PDB entry 5Z3G | electron microscopy, 3.65 A resolution | chains A and G of the 35 polymer chains in the assembly

Chain A:
Molecule: 25S rRNA
From: Saccharomyces cerevisiae
Sequence (3396 nucleotides; row label = number of the first residue in the row):
     1 GUUUGACCUC AAAUCAGGUA GGAGUACCCG CUGAACUUAA GCAUAUCAAU AAGCGGAGGA
    61 AAAGAAACCA ACCGGGAUUG CCUUAGUAAC GGCGAGUGAA GCGGCAAAAG CUCAAAUUUG
   121 AAAUCUGGUA CCUUCGGUGC CCGAGUUGUA AUUUGGAGAG GGCAACUUUG GGGCCGUUCC
   181 UUGUCUAUGU UCCUUGGAAC AGGACGUCAU AGAGGGUGAG AAUCCCGUGU GGCGAGGAGU
   241 GCGGUUCUUU GUAAAGUGCC UUCGAAGAGU CGAGUUGUUU GGGAAUGCAG CUCUAAGUGG
   301 GUGGUAAAUU CCAUCUAAAG CUAAAUAUUG GCGAGAGACC GAUAGCGAAC AAGUACAGUG
   361 AUGGAAAGAU GAAAAGAACU UUGAAAAGAG AGUGAAAAAG UACGUGAAAU UGUUGAAAGG
   421 GAAGGGCAUU UGAUCAGACA UGGUGUUUUG UGCCCUCUGC UCCUUGUGGG UAGGGGAAUC
   481 UCGCAUUUCA CUGGGCCAGC AUCAGUUUUG GUGGCAGGAU AAAUCCAUAG GAAUGUAGCU
   541 UGCCUCGGUA AGUAUUAUAG CCUGUGGGAA UACUGCCAGC UGGGACUGAG GACUGCGACG
   601 UAAGUCAAGG AUGCUGGCAU AAUGGUUAUA UGCCGCCCGU CUUGAAACAC GGACCAAGGA
   661 GUCUAACGUC UAUGCGAGUG UUUGGGUGUA AAACCCAUAC GCGUAAUGAA AGUGAACGUA
   721 GGUUGGGGCC UCGCAAGAGG UGCACAAUCG ACCGAUCCUG AUGUCUUCGG AUGGAUUUGA
   781 GUAAGAGCAU AGCUGUUGGG ACCCGAAAGA UGGUGAACUA UGCCUGAAUA GGGUGAAGCC
   841 AGAGGAAACU CUGGUGGAGG CUCGUAGCGG UUCUGACGUG CAAAUCGAUC GUCGAAUUUG
   901 GGUAUAGGGG CGAAAGACUA AUCGAACCAU CUAGUAGCUG GUUCCUGCCG AAGUUUCCCU
   961 CAGGAUAGCA GAAGCUCGUA UCAGUUUUAU GAGGUAAAGC GAAUGAUUAG AGGUUCCGGG
  1021 GUCGAAAUGA CCUUGACCUA UUCUCAAACU UUAAAUAUGU AAGAAGUCCU UGUUACUUAA
  1081 UUGAACGUGG ACAUUUGAAU GAAGAGCUUU UAGUGGGCCA UUUUUGGUAA GCAGAACUGG
  1141 CGAUGCGGGA UGAACCGAAC GUAGAGUUAA GGUGCCGGAA UACACGCUCA UCAGACACCA
  1201 CAAAAGGUGU UAGUUCAUCU AGACAGCCGG ACGGUGGCCA UGGAAGUCGG AAUCCGCUAA
  1261 GGAGUGUGUA ACAACUCACC GGCCGAAUGA ACUAGCCCUG AAAAUGGAUG GCGCUCAAGC
  1321 GUGUUACCUA UACUCUACCG UCAGGGUUGA UAUGAUGCCC UGACGAGUAG GCAGGCGUGG
  1381 AGGUCAGUGA CGAAGCCUAG ACCGUAAGGU CGGGUCGAAC GGCCUCUAGU GCAGAUCUUG
  1441 GUGGUAGUAG CAAAUAUUCA AAUGAGAACU UUGAAGACUG AAGUGGGGAA AGGUUCCACG
  1501 UCAACAGCAG UUGGACGUGG GUUAGUCGAU CCUAAGAGAU GGGGAAGCUC CGUUUCAAAG
  1561 GCCUGAUUUU AUGCAGGCCA CCAUCGAAAG GGAAUCCGGU UAAGAUUCCG GAACCUGGAU
  1621 AUGGAUUCUU CACGGUAACG UAACUGAAUG UGGAGACGUC GGCGCGAGCC CUGGGAGGAG
  1681 UUAUCUUUUC UUCUUAACAG CUUAUCACCC CGGAAUUGGU UUAUCCGGAG AUGGGGUCUU
  1741 AUGGCUGGAA GAGGCCAGCA CCUUUGCUGG CUCCGGUGCG CUUGUGACGG CCCGUGAAAA
  1801 UCCACAGGAA GGAAUAGUUU UCAUGCCAGG UCGUACUGAU AACCGCAGCA GGUCUCCAAG
  1861 GUGAACAGCC UCUAGUUGAU AGAAUAAUGU AGAUAAGGGA AGUCGGCAAA AUAGAUCCGU
  1921 AACUUCGGGA UAAGGAUUGG CUCUAAGGGU CGGGUAGUGA GGGCCUUGGU CAGACGCAGC
  1981 GGGCGUGCUU GUGGACUGCU UGGUGGGGCU UGCUCUGCUA GGCGGACUAC UUGCGUGCCU
  2041 UGUUGUAGAC GGCCUUGGUA GGUCUCUUGU AGACCGUCGC UUGCUACAAU UAACGAUCAA
  2101 CUUAGAACUG GUACGGACAA GGGGAAUCUG ACUGUCUAAU UAAAACAUAG CAUUGCGAUG
  2161 GUCAGAAAGU GAUGUUGACG CAAUGUGAUU UCUGCCCAGU GCUCUGAAUG UCAAAGUGAA
  2221 GAAAUUCAAC CAAGCGCGGG UAAACGGCGG GAGUAACUAU GACUCUCUUA AGGUAGCCAA
  2281 AUGCCUCGUC AUCUAAUUAG UGACGCGCAU GAAUGGAUUA ACGAGAUUCC CACUGUCCCU
  2341 AUCUACUAUC UAGCGAAACC ACAGCCAAGG GAACGGGCUU GGCAGAAUCA GCGGGGAAAG
  2401 AAGACCCUGU UGAGCUUGAC UCUAGUUUGA CAUUGUGAAG AGACAUAGAG GGUGUAGAAU
  2461 AAGUGGGAGC UUCGGCGCCA GUGAAAUACC ACUACCUUUA UAGUUUCUUU ACUUAUUCAA
  2521 UGAAGCGGAG CUGGAAUUCA UUUUCCACGU UCUAGCAUUC AAGGUCCCAU UCGGGGCUGA
  2581 UCCGGGUUGA AGACAUUGUC AGGUGGGGAG UUUGGCUGGG GCGGCACAUC UGUUAAACGA
  2641 UAACGCAGAU GUCCUAAGGG GGGCUCAUGG AGAACAGAAA UCUCCAGUAG AACAAAAGGG
  2701 UAAAAGCCCC CUUGAUUUUG AUUUUCAGUG UGAAUACAAA CCAUGAAAGU GUGGCCUAUC
  2761 GAUCCUUUAG UCCCUCGGAA UUUGAGGCUA GAGGUGCCAG AAAAGUUACC ACAGGGAUAA
  2821 CUGGCUUGUG GCAGUCAAGC GUUCAUAGCG ACAUUGCUUU UUGAUUCUUC GAUGUCGGCU
  2881 CUUCCUAUCA UACCGAAGCA GAAUUCGGUA AGCGUUGGAU UGUUCACCCA CUAAUAGGGA
  2941 ACGUGAGCUG GGUUUAGACC GUCGUGAGAC AGGUUAGUUU UACCCUACUG AUGAAUGUUA
  3001 CCGCAAUAGU AAUUGAACUU AGUACGAGAG GAACAGUUCA UUCGGAUAAU UGGUUUUUGC
  3061 GGCUGUCUGA UCAGGCAUUG CCGCGAAGCU ACCAUCCGCU GGAUUAUGGC UGAACGCCUC
  3121 UAAGUCAGAA UCCAUGCUAG AACGCGGUGA UUUCUUUGCU CCACACAAUA UAGAUGGAUA
  3181 CGAAUAAGGC GUCCUUGUGG CGUCGCUGAA CCAUAGCAGG CUAGCAACGG UGCACUUGGC
  3241 GGAAAGGCCU UGGGUGCUUG CUGGCGAAUU GCAAUGUCAU UUUGCGUGGG GAUAAAUCAU
  3301 UUGUAUACGA CUUAGAUGUA CAACGGGGUA UUGUAAGCAG UAGAGUAGCC UUGUUGUUAC
  3361 GAUCUGCUGA GAUUAAGCCU UUGUUGUCUG AUUUGU
Unresolved in the structure: 305-310, 478-481, 706-719, 759-772, 816-925, 992-1058, 1064-1096, 1128-1132, 1191-1200, 1220-1287, 1301-1309, 1452-1879, 1884-2348, 2371-2377, 2383-2996, 3152-3157, 3169-3171, 3280-3283, 3339-3365, 3396

Chain G:
Protein: 60S ribosomal protein L4-A
From: Saccharomyces cerevisiae S288c
UniProtKB: P10664 (RL4A_YEAST); residues 1-362 here = UniProt positions 1-362
Amino-acid sequence (362 residues; each row starts with the number of its first residue):
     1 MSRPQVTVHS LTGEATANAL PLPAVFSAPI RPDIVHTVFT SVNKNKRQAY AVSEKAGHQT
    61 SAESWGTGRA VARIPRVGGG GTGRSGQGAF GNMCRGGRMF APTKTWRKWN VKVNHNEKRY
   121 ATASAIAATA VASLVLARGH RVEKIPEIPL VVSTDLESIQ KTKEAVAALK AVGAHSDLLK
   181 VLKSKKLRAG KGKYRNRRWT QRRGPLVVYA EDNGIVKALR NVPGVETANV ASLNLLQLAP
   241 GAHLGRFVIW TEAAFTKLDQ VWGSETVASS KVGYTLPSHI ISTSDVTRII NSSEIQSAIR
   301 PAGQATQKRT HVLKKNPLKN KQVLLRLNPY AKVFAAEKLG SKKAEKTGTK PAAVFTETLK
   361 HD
Unresolved in the structure: 1
Curated features (UniProtKB/Swiss-Prot):
  - modified residue: Ser2 (N-acetylserine), Arg95 (Omega-N-methylarginine)

How chain A and chain G interact:
Pairs across the interface (242):
  G203(A) - Lys183(G)  salt bridge to the phosphate
  C208(A) - Lys163(G)  salt bridge to the phosphate
  A209(A) - Lys161(G)  salt bridge to the phosphate
  A209(A) - Thr162(G)  base contact
  A209(A) - Lys163(G)  phosphate contact
  A209(A) - Asn221(G)  hydrogen bond to the base
  U210(A) - Gln160(G)  phosphate contact
  U210(A) - Lys161(G)  phosphate contact
  U210(A) - Thr162(G)  hydrogen bond to the phosphate
  U210(A) - Lys217(G)  hydrogen bond to the base
  U210(A) - Arg220(G)  hydrogen bond to the phosphate
  A211(A) - Arg220(G)  salt bridge to the phosphate
  A211(A) - Asn221(G)  phosphate contact
  G212(A) - Asn221(G)  hydrogen bond to the sugar
  G212(A) - Pro223(G)  base contact
  A221(A) - Trp199(G)  phosphate contact
  A336(A) - Gln48(G)  hydrogen bond to the sugar
  G337(A) - Gln48(G)  sugar contact
  G337(A) - Ala49(G)  hydrogen bond to the base
  G337(A) - Tyr50(G)  base contact
  G337(A) - Asn196(G)  hydrogen bond to the phosphate
  A338(A) - Asn43(G)  base contact
  A338(A) - Lys46(G)  phosphate contact
  A338(A) - Arg47(G)  phosphate contact
  A338(A) - Gln48(G)  hydrogen bond to the phosphate
  A338(A) - Arg197(G)  sugar contact
  C339(A) - Tyr50(G)  sugar contact
  C339(A) - Arg195(G)  salt bridge to the phosphate
  C339(A) - Arg197(G)  salt bridge to the phosphate
  C340(A) - Arg195(G)  salt bridge to the phosphate
  G341(A) - Lys191(G)  salt bridge to the phosphate
  G341(A) - Tyr194(G)  base contact
  G341(A) - Arg195(G)  hydrogen bond to the base
  U343(A) - Arg95(G)  hydrogen bond to the sugar
  A344(A) - Gly96(G)  hydrogen bond to the phosphate
  G345(A) - Val52(G)  phosphate contact
  C346(A) - Val52(G)  phosphate contact
  C346(A) - Ser53(G)  hydrogen bond to the phosphate
  C346(A) - Lys55(G)  hydrogen bond to the sugar
  C346(A) - Ala56(G)  phosphate contact
  C346(A) - Gln59(G)  phosphate contact
  G347(A) - Ala56(G)  phosphate contact
  G347(A) - Gly57(G)  hydrogen bond to the phosphate
  G347(A) - Gln59(G)  hydrogen bond to the base
  A355(A) - Thr82(G)  hydrogen bond to the base
  C356(A) - Gly81(G)  hydrogen bond to the sugar
  A357(A) - Gly80(G)  sugar contact
  A357(A) - Gly81(G)  sugar contact
  G363(A) - Ser61(G)  phosphate contact
  G363(A) - Gly80(G)  base contact
  G364(A) - Gln59(G)  phosphate contact
  G364(A) - Thr60(G)  phosphate contact
  G364(A) - Ser61(G)  hydrogen bond to the phosphate
  G364(A) - Thr82(G)  sugar contact
  G364(A) - Arg84(G)  phosphate contact
  A365(A) - Thr82(G)  sugar contact
  A365(A) - Arg84(G)  salt bridge to the phosphate
  A366(A) - Arg95(G)  salt bridge to the phosphate
  A367(A) - Arg95(G)  salt bridge to the phosphate
  A504(A) - Lys315(G)  sugar contact
  G505(A) - Lys314(G)  phosphate contact
  G505(A) - Lys315(G)  phosphate contact
  G505(A) - Asn320(G)  hydrogen bond to the phosphate
  U506(A) - Asn316(G)  phosphate contact
  U506(A) - Lys319(G)  phosphate contact
  G514(A) - Ser341(G)  hydrogen bond to the base
  C515(A) - Ser341(G)  hydrogen bond to the sugar
  C515(A) - Lys342(G)  hydrogen bond to the sugar
  C515(A) - Lys343(G)  phosphate contact
  A516(A) - Lys342(G)  sugar contact
  A516(A) - Lys343(G)  phosphate contact
  A516(A) - Ala344(G)  hydrogen bond to the phosphate
  A519(A) - Leu359(G)  sugar contact
  A519(A) - Lys360(G)  hydrogen bond to the base
  U520(A) - Thr347(G)  base contact
  U520(A) - Thr349(G)  base contact
  C577(A) - Ser341(G)  base contact
  A578(A) - Leu324(G)  sugar contact
  A578(A) - Asn328(G)  base contact
  A578(A) - Ala331(G)  hydrogen bond to the sugar
  A578(A) - Phe334(G)  stacking on the base
  A578(A) - Ala335(G)  phosphate contact
  G579(A) - Ala335(G)  phosphate contact
  G590(A) - Arg309(G)  hydrogen bond to the sugar
  C593(A) - Gln304(G)  base contact
  U594(A) - Gln304(G)  hydrogen bond to the base
  U594(A) - Lys308(G)  base contact
  G595(A) - Lys308(G)  sugar contact
  C596(A) - Arg326(G)  hydrogen bond to the base
  G597(A) - Gln322(G)  base contact
  A598(A) - Leu325(G)  sugar contact
  C599(A) - Lys332(G)  salt bridge to the phosphate
  A607(A) - Gln322(G)  sugar contact
  A608(A) - Lys315(G)  salt bridge to the phosphate
  A608(A) - Asn320(G)  phosphate contact
  A608(A) - Gln322(G)  sugar contact
  A608(A) - Arg326(G)  hydrogen bond to the phosphate
  G609(A) - Lys308(G)  base contact
  G609(A) - Arg309(G)  base contact
  G609(A) - Val312(G)  sugar contact
  G609(A) - Lys315(G)  salt bridge to the phosphate
  G609(A) - Arg326(G)  salt bridge to the phosphate
  G610(A) - Arg309(G)  hydrogen bond to the base
  G610(A) - Val312(G)  hydrogen bond to the base
  G610(A) - Leu313(G)  sugar contact
  G658(A) - Met93(G)  hydrogen bond to the base
  G659(A) - Asn92(G)  sugar contact
  A660(A) - Asn92(G)  hydrogen bond to the sugar
  A660(A) - Phe100(G)  phosphate contact
  U662(A) - Ala101(G)  base contact
  C663(A) - Arg107(G)  phosphate contact
  U664(A) - Trp106(G)  sugar contact
  U664(A) - Arg107(G)  sugar contact
  U664(A) - Lys108(G)  hydrogen bond to the phosphate
  U673(A) - Arg31(G)  phosphate contact
  U673(A) - Ile34(G)  sugar contact
  G674(A) - Arg31(G)  salt bridge to the phosphate
  G674(A) - Ile34(G)  sugar contact
  G674(A) - Asn116(G)  sugar contact
  G674(A) - Glu117(G)  sugar contact
  G674(A) - Tyr120(G)  phosphate contact
  C675(A) - Tyr120(G)  phosphate contact
  G680(A) - Lys112(G)  hydrogen bond to the phosphate
  G680(A) - Asn114(G)  sugar contact
  U681(A) - Lys112(G)  salt bridge to the phosphate
  U681(A) - Val113(G)  phosphate contact
  U681(A) - Asn114(G)  phosphate contact
  U681(A) - His115(G)  stacking on the base
  U681(A) - Lys118(G)  hydrogen bond to the base
  U682(A) - Lys112(G)  base contact
  U682(A) - Lys118(G)  base contact
  U689(A) - Tyr209(G)  hydrogen bond to the base
  U689(A) - Thr227(G)  hydrogen bond to the base
  U689(A) - Ala228(G)  base contact
  U689(A) - Asn229(G)  base contact
  A691(A) - Lys46(G)  salt bridge to the phosphate
  A691(A) - Gln48(G)  base contact
  A692(A) - Asn45(G)  sugar contact
  A692(A) - Lys46(G)  sugar contact
  A693(A) - Asn45(G)  hydrogen bond to the phosphate
  A693(A) - Asn234(G)  hydrogen bond to the sugar
  A693(A) - Leu235(G)  sugar contact
  C694(A) - Lys118(G)  salt bridge to the phosphate
  C694(A) - Ala231(G)  hydrogen bond to the sugar
  C694(A) - Ser232(G)  sugar contact
  C695(A) - His115(G)  salt bridge to the phosphate
  C695(A) - Arg119(G)  salt bridge to the phosphate
  C695(A) - Lys271(G)  phosphate contact
  C696(A) - His115(G)  phosphate contact
  C696(A) - Arg119(G)  salt bridge to the phosphate
  C696(A) - Lys271(G)  phosphate contact
  C696(A) - Val272(G)  hydrogen bond to the phosphate
  A789(A) - Asn114(G)  hydrogen bond to the sugar
  U790(A) - Lys112(G)  hydrogen bond to the sugar
  G800(A) - Ala101(G)  base contact
  G800(A) - Lys104(G)  base contact
  C802(A) - Phe100(G)  phosphate contact
  C803(A) - Asn92(G)  hydrogen bond to the sugar
  C803(A) - Met93(G)  sugar contact
  C803(A) - Phe100(G)  sugar contact
  C804(A) - Ile74(G)  sugar contact
  C804(A) - Met93(G)  sugar contact
  C804(A) - Arg98(G)  salt bridge to the phosphate
  G805(A) - Arg73(G)  sugar contact
  G805(A) - Pro75(G)  phosphate contact
  A929(A) - Ser61(G)  hydrogen bond to the phosphate
  A933(A) - His58(G)  salt bridge to the phosphate
  A933(A) - Arg98(G)  hydrogen bond to the base
  A933(A) - Pro102(G)  base contact
  G1346(A) - Arg300(G)  phosphate contact
  G1346(A) - Ala305(G)  hydrogen bond to the base
  G1346(A) - Gln307(G)  hydrogen bond to the sugar
  U1347(A) - Arg300(G)  salt bridge to the phosphate
  U1347(A) - Ala302(G)  phosphate contact
  U1347(A) - Gly303(G)  hydrogen bond to the phosphate
  U1347(A) - Ala305(G)  sugar contact
  U1348(A) - Ile290(G)  base contact
  U1348(A) - Asn291(G)  hydrogen bond to the sugar
  G1349(A) - Asn291(G)  base contact
  G1349(A) - Ser292(G)  base contact
  G1349(A) - Ser293(G)  hydrogen bond to the base
  G1349(A) - Gln296(G)  base contact
  A1350(A) - Asn291(G)  hydrogen bond to the phosphate
  C1359(A) - Thr306(G)  sugar contact
  C1359(A) - Gln307(G)  sugar contact
  U1361(A) - Arg309(G)  salt bridge to the phosphate
  G1380(A) - Gly190(G)  phosphate contact
  G1380(A) - Lys191(G)  hydrogen bond to the phosphate
  G1380(A) - Gly192(G)  phosphate contact
  G1380(A) - Arg197(G)  sugar contact
  A1381(A) - Arg188(G)  salt bridge to the phosphate
  A1381(A) - Gly192(G)  phosphate contact
  A1381(A) - Arg197(G)  salt bridge to the phosphate
  G1382(A) - Phe39(G)  sugar contact
  G1382(A) - Arg188(G)  salt bridge to the phosphate
  G1382(A) - Gly241(G)  base contact
  G1382(A) - His243(G)  base contact
  G1383(A) - Arg138(G)  hydrogen bond to the phosphate
  G1383(A) - Arg203(G)  salt bridge to the phosphate
  G1383(A) - Pro240(G)  hydrogen bond to the sugar
  G1383(A) - His243(G)  hydrogen bond to the sugar
  U1384(A) - Arg138(G)  salt bridge to the phosphate
  U1384(A) - Arg202(G)  salt bridge to the phosphate
  U1384(A) - Arg203(G)  phosphate contact
  C1385(A) - Arg141(G)  salt bridge to the phosphate
  C1385(A) - Arg202(G)  salt bridge to the phosphate
  A1386(A) - Arg141(G)  hydrogen bond to the sugar
  A1386(A) - Leu179(G)  base contact
  A1386(A) - Lys180(G)  base contact
  A1386(A) - Ser184(G)  sugar contact
  U1388(A) - Lys186(G)  base contact
  G1389(A) - Lys186(G)  hydrogen bond to the base
  A1419(A) - Leu187(G)  base contact
  A1419(A) - Lys193(G)  sugar contact
  C1420(A) - Leu187(G)  hydrogen bond to the base
  C1420(A) - Arg188(G)  phosphate contact
  C1420(A) - Ala189(G)  phosphate contact
  C1420(A) - Gly190(G)  phosphate contact
  C1420(A) - Lys193(G)  salt bridge to the phosphate
  G1421(A) - Ala189(G)  phosphate contact
  C1424(A) - His243(G)  hydrogen bond to the base
  U1425(A) - His36(G)  hydrogen bond to the sugar
  C1426(A) - Thr40(G)  sugar contact
  U1427(A) - Lys44(G)  salt bridge to the phosphate
  G1429(A) - Tyr50(G)  hydrogen bond to the phosphate
  G1429(A) - Met99(G)  hydrogen bond to the base
  G1429(A) - Arg107(G)  salt bridge to the phosphate
  A1435(A) - Met93(G)  base contact
  U1436(A) - Ala70(G)  base contact
  U1436(A) - Val71(G)  hydrogen bond to the base
  C1437(A) - Ala72(G)  phosphate contact
  C1437(A) - Met93(G)  sugar contact
  U1438(A) - Ala72(G)  phosphate contact
  U1438(A) - Ile74(G)  sugar contact
  U1438(A) - Arg76(G)  salt bridge to the phosphate
  U1438(A) - Gly88(G)  phosphate contact
  U1438(A) - Met93(G)  sugar contact
  U1438(A) - Arg95(G)  hydrogen bond to the sugar
  U1439(A) - Gln87(G)  hydrogen bond to the phosphate
  U1439(A) - Gly88(G)  phosphate contact
  U1439(A) - Arg95(G)  sugar contact
  G1440(A) - Gln87(G)  phosphate contact
Also at the interface, not in a pair above, chain A (124 interface residues in all): U207, A213, G214, G220, G229, G513, G517, C576, A665, A791, A806, C928, U930, G1345, C1360, G1387, A1428
Also at the interface, not in a pair above, chain G (165 interface residues in all): Asp33, Val42, Glu63, Ser64, Gly78, Gly83, Phe90, Gly91, Cys94, Gly97, Thr103, Val111, Gly139, Ser176, Gln201, Val216, Ala218, Val222, Leu233, Leu236, Thr287, Pro301, Thr310, Tyr330, Lys338, Gly340, Lys346, Phe355

Summary:
124 residues of chain A and 165 residues of chain G are in contact, with 68 hydrogen bonds, 38 salt bridges
and 2 aromatic stacking contacts. Among the polar pairs are A209(A)-Asn221(G), U210(A)-Lys217(G) and
G337(A)-Ala49(G).
Chain A is 25S rRNA (Saccharomyces cerevisiae) and chain G is 60S ribosomal protein L4-A (Saccharomyces
cerevisiae S288c); the structure, Cryo-EM structure of a nucleolar pre-60S ribosome (Rpf1-TAP), was determined
by electron microscopy (same publication as 5Z1G).
